PDB entry 8EMQ | electron microscopy, 1.66 A resolution | chains A and L of the 24 polymer chains in the assembly

# Chain A (and L)
Molecule: Ferritin heavy chain, N-terminally processed
Organism: Mus musculus
Notes: chain L of this document is another copy of the same molecule, construct and numbering; everything in this record applies to it too
UniProtKB: P09528 (FRIH_MOUSE); residues 5-176 here correspond to UniProt positions 6-177 (UniProt number = residue number + 1)
Sequence (172 residues; row label = number of the first residue in the row):
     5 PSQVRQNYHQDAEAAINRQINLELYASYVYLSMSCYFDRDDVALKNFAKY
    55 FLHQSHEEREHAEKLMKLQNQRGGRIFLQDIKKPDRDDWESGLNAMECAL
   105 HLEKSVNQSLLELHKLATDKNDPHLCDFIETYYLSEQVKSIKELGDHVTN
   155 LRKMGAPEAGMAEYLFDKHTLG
Ion coordination: Zn2+: Glu27, Glu62, His65
Curated features (UniProtKB/Swiss-Prot):
  - binding site (Fe cation): Glu27, Glu62, His65, Glu107, Gln141
What the authors report for this chain:
  - Zn2+ coordination: Glu27, Glu62, His65
  - conformationally variable residues (order/disorder transition): Glu27, Glu62

# Chain A / chain L interface
Residue-residue contacts - 29 pairs, chain A then chain L:
  Leu104(A) with Gln7(L)
  Lys108(A) with Gln7(L), hydrogen bond (side chain-backbone); Val8(L); Arg9(L), hydrogen bond (side chain-backbone); Gln10(L), hydrogen bond (backbone-side chain)
  Asn111(A) with Gln10(L), hydrogen bond
  Gln112(A) with Gln10(L)
  Leu115(A) with Asn11(L); Pro127(L), hydrophobic
  His118(A) with Pro127(L)
  Glu134(A) with Asp131(L)
  Leu138(A) with Pro127(L), hydrophobic; His128(L)
  Ser139(A) with His128(L); Asp131(L)
  Val142(A) with Gln75(L); Arg76(L); His128(L)
  Lys143(A) with Lys71(L); Gln75(L)
  Ile145(A) with Val8(L); Gln10(L)
  Lys146(A) with Asn74(L); Gln75(L)
  Gly149(A) with Gln7(L), hydrogen bond (backbone-side chain); Val8(L)
  Val152(A) with Gln7(L)
  Thr153(A) with Gln7(L), hydrogen bond
  Arg156(A) with Gln7(L)
Also at the interface, not in a pair above, chain L (14 interface residues in all): Ser6, Glu134

# Summary
17 residues of chain A and 14 residues of chain L are in contact; the contacts include 6 hydrogen bonds. Polar
pairs include Lys108(A)-Gln7(L), Lys108(A)-Arg9(L) and Lys108(A)-Gln10(L). UniProt lists 5 Fe cation-binding
residues on chain A. The paper reports Zn2+ coordination by Glu27(A), Glu62(A) and His65(A); conformational
variability at Glu27(A) and Glu62(A).
Both chains are Ferritin heavy chain, N-terminally processed (Mus musculus). Entry 8EMQ (Mouse apoferritin
heavy chain with zinc) was determined by electron microscopy (same publication as 8EHG and 8EN7).
